Entry 1ABF (X-ray diffraction, 1.90 A resolution); this record covers chain A.

Chain A:
Protein: L-arabinose-binding protein
Source organism: Escherichia coli
UniProtKB: P02924 (ARAF_ECOLI); residues 1-306 here correspond to UniProt positions 24-329 (UniProt number = residue number + 23)
Sequence (306 residues; each row starts with the number of its first residue):
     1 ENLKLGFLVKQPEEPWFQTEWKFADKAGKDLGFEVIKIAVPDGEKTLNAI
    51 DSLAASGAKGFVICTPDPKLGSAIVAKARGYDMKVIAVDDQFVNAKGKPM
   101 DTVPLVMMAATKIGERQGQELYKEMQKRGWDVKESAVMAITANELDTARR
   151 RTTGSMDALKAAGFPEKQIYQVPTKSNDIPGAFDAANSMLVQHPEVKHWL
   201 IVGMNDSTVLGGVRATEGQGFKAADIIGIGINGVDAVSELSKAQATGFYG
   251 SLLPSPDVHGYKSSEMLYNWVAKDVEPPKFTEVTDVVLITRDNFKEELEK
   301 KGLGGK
Unresolved in the structure: 1
Curated features (UniProtKB/Swiss-Prot):
  - site: Cys64 (The binding site for the sugar molecule has not yet been established, but C-87 may be involved)

Overview:
Chain A is L-arabinose-binding protein (Escherichia coli); the structure, Substrate specificity and affinity
of a protein modulated by bound water molecules, was determined by X-ray diffraction together with 5ABP from
the same study.
